7PFF - chains N and J of the 10 polymer chains in the assembly; structure by electron microscopy, 4.30 A resolution (low resolution: residue-level contacts below are approximate; hydrogen-bond / salt-bridge calls are withheld).

Chain N:
Molecule: Histone H2B type 1-K
From: Homo sapiens
Reference sequence: O60814 (H2B1K_HUMAN); residues 0-125 here correspond to UniProt positions 1-126 (UniProt number = residue number + 1)
Amino-acid sequence (126 residues; row label = number of the first residue in the row; numbering starts at 0):
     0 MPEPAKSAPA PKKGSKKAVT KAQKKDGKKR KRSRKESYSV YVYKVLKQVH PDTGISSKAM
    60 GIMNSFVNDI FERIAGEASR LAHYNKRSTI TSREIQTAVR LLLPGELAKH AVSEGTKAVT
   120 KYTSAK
Unresolved in the structure: 0-29, 125
Curated features (UniProtKB/Swiss-Prot):
  - modified residue: Pro1 (N-acetylproline), Glu2 (ADP-ribosyl glutamic acid), Lys5 (N6-(2-hydroxyisobutyryl)lysine), Ser6 (ADP-ribosylserine), Lys11 (N6-(beta-hydroxybutyryl)lysine), Lys12 (N6-(2-hydroxyisobutyryl)lysine), Ser14 (Phosphoserine), Lys15 (N6-acetyllysine), Lys16 (N6-(beta-hydroxybutyryl)lysine), Lys20 (N6-(2-hydroxyisobutyryl)lysine), Lys23 (N6-(2-hydroxyisobutyryl)lysine), Lys24 (N6-(2-hydroxyisobutyryl)lysine), Lys34 (N6-(2-hydroxyisobutyryl)lysine), Glu35 (PolyADP-ribosyl glutamic acid), Ser36 (Phosphoserine), Lys43 (N6-(2-hydroxyisobutyryl)lysine), Lys46 (N6-(2-hydroxyisobutyryl)lysine), Lys57 (N6,N6-dimethyllysine), Arg79 (Dimethylated arginine), Lys85 (N6,N6,N6-trimethyllysine) and 6 more in UniProt
  - glycosylation: Ser112 (O-linked (GlcNAc) serine)
  - cross-link (Glycyl lysine isopeptide (Lys-Gly)): Lys5 (interchain with G-Cter in SUMO2), Lys20 (interchain with G-Cter in SUMO2), Lys34 (interchain with G-Cter in ubiquitin), Lys120 (interchain with G-Cter in ubiquitin)

Chain J:
Molecule: 167-nt DNA strand
From: synthetic construct
Sequence (167 nucleotides; row label = number of the first residue in the row):
   213 TACTTACATG ACAGGATGTA TATATCTGAC ACGTGCCTGG AGACTAGGGA GTAATCCCCT
   273 TGGCGGTTAA AACGCGGGGG ACAGCGCGTA CGTGCGTTTA AGCGGTGCTA GAGCTGTCTA
   333 CGACCAATTG AGCGGCCTCG GCACCGGGAT TCTCCAGTAT GGCGGCC

Chain N / chain J interface:
Residue-residue contacts (21; chain N residue first):
  Lys30(N) with DG247(J)
  Arg31(N) with DG325(J); DC326(J)
  Arg33(N) with DC248(J); DC249(J); DT250(J)
  Glu35(N) with DG251(J); DG252(J)
  Tyr42(N) with DA243(J)
  Gly53(N) with DA243(J)
  Ile54(N) with DC242(J); DA243(J)
  Ser55(N) with DC242(J)
  Ser56(N) with DC242(J)
  Lys85(N) with DA262(J)
  Arg86(N) with DA262(J); DG263(J)
  Ser87(N) with DG261(J); DA262(J)
  Thr88(N) with DG261(J); DA262(J)
Other interface residues (no listed pair), chain N (14 interface residues in all): Ser32
Other interface residues (no listed pair), chain J (14 interface residues in all): DC244

In short:
The chain N/chain J interface involves 14 residues from each chain.
Here chain N is Histone H2B type 1-K (Homo sapiens) and chain J is a 167-nt DNA strand (synthetic construct).
Entry 7PFF (Nucleosome 3 of the 4x197 nucleosome array containing H1) was determined by electron microscopy
together with 7PET, 7PEU, 7PEV, 7PEW, 7PEX, 7PEY and 16 further entries from the same study.
